PDB entry 1HC1 | X-ray diffraction, 3.20 A resolution | chains A and E of the 6 polymer chains in the assembly

Chain A (and E):
Name: Arthropodan hemocyanin
Source organism: Panulirus interruptus
Notes: chain E of this document is another copy of the same molecule, construct and numbering; everything in this record applies to it too
Reference sequence: P04254 (HCYA_PANIN); numbering as in UniProt (aligned over 1-657)
Sequence (657 residues; each row starts with the number of its first residue):
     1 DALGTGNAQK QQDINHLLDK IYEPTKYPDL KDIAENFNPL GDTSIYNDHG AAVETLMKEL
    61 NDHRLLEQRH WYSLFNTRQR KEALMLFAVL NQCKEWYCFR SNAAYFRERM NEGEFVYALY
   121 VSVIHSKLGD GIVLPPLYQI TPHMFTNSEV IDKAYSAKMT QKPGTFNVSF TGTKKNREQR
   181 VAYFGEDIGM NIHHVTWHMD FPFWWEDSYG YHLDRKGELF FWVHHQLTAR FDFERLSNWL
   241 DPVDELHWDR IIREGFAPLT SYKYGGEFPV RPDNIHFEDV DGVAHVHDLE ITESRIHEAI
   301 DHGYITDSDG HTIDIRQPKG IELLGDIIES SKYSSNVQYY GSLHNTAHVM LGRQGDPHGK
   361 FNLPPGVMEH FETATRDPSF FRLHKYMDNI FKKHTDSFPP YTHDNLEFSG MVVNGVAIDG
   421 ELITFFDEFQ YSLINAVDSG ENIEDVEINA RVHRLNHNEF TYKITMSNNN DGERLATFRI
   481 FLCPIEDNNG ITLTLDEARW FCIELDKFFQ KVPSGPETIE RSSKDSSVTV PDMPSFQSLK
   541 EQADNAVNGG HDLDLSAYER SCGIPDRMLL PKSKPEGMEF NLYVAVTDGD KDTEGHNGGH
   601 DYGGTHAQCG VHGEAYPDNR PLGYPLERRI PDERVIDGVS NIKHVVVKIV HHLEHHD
Not modelled in the structure: 1-4, 171-174, 551-552, 597-605, 654-657
Construct notes: conflict D32 (Glu in P04254), P163 (Gln in P04254), N458 (Lys in P04254), S514 (Lys in P04254)
UniProt features mapped onto this chain:
  - binding site (Cu cation): H194, H198, H224, H344, H348, H384
  - glycosylation: N167 (N-linked (GlcNAc...) asparagine)
Disulfides: C93-C98, C483-C502, C562-C609
Ion coordination: Cu ion site 1: H194, H198; Cu ion site 2: H344, H384

How chain A and chain E interact:
Residue-residue contacts (18; chain A residue first):
  K58(A) with R634(E)
  E59(A) with R634(E), salt bridge
  D62(A) with R634(E), salt bridge
  R64(A) with D632(E); R634(E)
  D279(A) with R250(E), salt bridge
  R295(A) with H297(E); D301(E), salt bridge
  T306(A) with H302(E)
  S308(A) with H302(E); R316(E)
  G310(A) with Y304(E)
  Q338(A) with I300(E); D301(E); R316(E)
  Y339(A) with E298(E); D301(E); H302(E)
Interface residues without a listed pair, chain A (13 interface residues in all): D309, N336
Interface residues without a listed pair, chain E (11 interface residues in all): S397

In short:
13 residues of chain A and 11 residues of chain E are in contact; the contacts include 4 salt bridges. Among
the polar pairs are E59(A)-R634(E), D62(A)-R634(E) and D279(A)-R250(E). UniProt lists 6 Cu cation-binding
residues on chain A.
Chain A and chain E are both Arthropodan hemocyanin (Panulirus interruptus); the structure, Crystal structure
of hexameric haemocyanin from panulirus interruptus refined at 3.2 angstroms resolution, was determined by
X-ray diffraction (same publication as 1HCY).
